Entry 1UY1 (X-ray diffraction, 1.80 A resolution); this record covers chain A.

Chain A:
Protein: Endo-1,4-beta-xylanase A
Source organism: Clostridium stercorarium
Notes: fragment: carbohydrate-binding module, residues 1-139
UniProtKB: Q93AQ5 (Q93AQ5); residues 7-145 here correspond to UniProt positions 1-139 (UniProt number = residue number - 6)
Sequence (145 residues; row label = number of the first residue in the row):
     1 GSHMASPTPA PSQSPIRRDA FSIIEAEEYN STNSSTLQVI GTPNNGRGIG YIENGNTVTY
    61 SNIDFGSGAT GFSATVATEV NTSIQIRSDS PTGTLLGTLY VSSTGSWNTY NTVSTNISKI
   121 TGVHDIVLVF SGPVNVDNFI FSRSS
Unresolved in the structure: 1-13
Sequence notes: conflict Asn111 (Gln105 in Q93AQ5)
Ion coordination: Ca2+: Glu25, Glu27, Arg47, Asp137; Na+: Ser35, Thr98, Thr115

In short:
Glu25, Glu27, Arg47 and Asp137 coordinate Ca2+. Ser35, Thr98 and Thr115 coordinate Na+.
Chain A is Endo-1,4-beta-xylanase A (Clostridium stercorarium); the structure, Binding sub-site dissection of
a family 6 carbohydrate-binding module by X-ray crystallography and isothermal titration calorimetry, was
determined by X-ray diffraction together with 1UY2, 1UY3 and 1UY4 from the same study.
